6VQA - chains C and D of the 16 polymer chains in the assembly; structure by electron microscopy, 3.70 A resolution.

# Chain C
Protein: ATPase H+-transporting V1 subunit A
Source organism: Rattus norvegicus
UniProtKB: D4A133 (D4A133_RAT); residues 1-617 here = UniProt positions 1-617
Chain sequence (617 residues; each row starts with the number of its first residue):
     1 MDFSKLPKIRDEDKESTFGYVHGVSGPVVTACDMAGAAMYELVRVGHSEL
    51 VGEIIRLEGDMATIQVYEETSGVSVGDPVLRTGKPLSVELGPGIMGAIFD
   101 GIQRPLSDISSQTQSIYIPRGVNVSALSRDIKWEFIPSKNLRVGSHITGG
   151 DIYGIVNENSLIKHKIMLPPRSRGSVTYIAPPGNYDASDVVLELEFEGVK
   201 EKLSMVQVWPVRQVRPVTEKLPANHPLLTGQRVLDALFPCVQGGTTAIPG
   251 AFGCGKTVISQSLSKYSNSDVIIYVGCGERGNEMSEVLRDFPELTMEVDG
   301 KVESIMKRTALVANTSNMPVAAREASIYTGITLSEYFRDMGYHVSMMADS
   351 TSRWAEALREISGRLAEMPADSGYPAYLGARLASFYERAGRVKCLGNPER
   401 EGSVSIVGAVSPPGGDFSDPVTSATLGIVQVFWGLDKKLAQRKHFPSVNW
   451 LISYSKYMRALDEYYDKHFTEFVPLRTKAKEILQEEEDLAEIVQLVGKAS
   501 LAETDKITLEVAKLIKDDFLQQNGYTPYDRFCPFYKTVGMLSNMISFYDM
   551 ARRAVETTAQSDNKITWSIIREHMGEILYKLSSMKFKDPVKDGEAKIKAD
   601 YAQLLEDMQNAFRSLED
Unresolved in the structure: 1-16, 617

# Chain D
Protein: V-type proton ATPase subunit B, brain isoform
Source organism: Rattus norvegicus
UniProtKB: P62815 (VATB2_RAT); numbering as in UniProt (aligned over 1-511)
Chain sequence (511 residues; row label = number of the first residue in the row):
     1 MALRAMRGIVNGAAPELPVPTGGPMAGAREQALAVSRNYLSQPRLTYKTV
    51 SGVNGPLVILDHVKFPRYAEIVHLTLPDGTKRSGQVLEVSGSKAVVQVFE
   101 GTSGIDAKKTSCEFTGDILRTPVSEDMLGRVFNGSGKPIDRGPVVLAEDF
   151 LDIMGQPINPQCRIYPEEMIQTGISAIDGMNSIARGQKIPIFSAAGLPHN
   201 EIAAQICRQAGLVKKSKDVVDYSEENFAIVFAAMGVNMETARFFKSDFEE
   251 NGSMDNVCLFLNLANDPTIERIITPRLALTTAEFLAYQCEKHVLVILTDM
   301 SSYAEALREVSAAREEVPGRRGFPGYMYTDLATIYERAGRVEGRNGSITQ
   351 IPILTMPNDDITHPIPDLTGYITEGQIYVDRQLHNRQIYPPINVLPSLSR
   401 LMKSAIGEGMTRKDHADVSNQLYACYAIGKDVQAMKAVVGEEALTSDDLL
   451 YLEFLQKFEKNFITQGPYENRTVYETLDIGWQLLRIFPKEMLKRIPQSTL
   501 SEFYPRDSAKH
Unresolved in the structure: 1-38, 216-224, 507-511
Curated features (UniProtKB/Swiss-Prot):
  - binding site (ATP): Arg400

# Chain C / chain D interface
Pairs across the interface (70):
  Ala35(C) with Lys108(D)
  Ala37(C) with Asp106(D); Ala107(D)
  Ala38(C) with Gly104(D); Ile105(D); Asp106(D)
  Met39(C) with Val53(D), hydrophobic; Thr102(D), hydrogen bond; Ser103(D); Gly104(D), hydrogen bond (backbone-backbone); Ile105(D), hydrogen bond (backbone-backbone)
  Tyr40(C) with Ser103(D)
  Arg56(C) with Val53(D); Asn54(D), hydrogen bond
  Leu57(C) with Gly52(D); Val53(D), hydrogen bond (backbone-backbone)
  Glu58(C) with Ser51(D)
  Gly59(C) with Ser51(D), hydrogen bond (backbone-backbone)
  Lys220(C) with Met238(D); Arg242(D), hydrogen bond (backbone-side chain)
  Leu221(C) with Arg242(D), hydrogen bond (backbone-side chain)
  Pro222(C) with Arg242(D)
  Ala223(C) with Glu239(D)
  Met368(C) with Ala312(D); Glu315(D); Glu316(D)
  Pro369(C) with Pro318(D)
  Ala370(C) with Arg308(D)
  Asp371(C) with Arg321(D)
  Ala376(C) with Arg308(D); Glu309(D); Ala312(D), hydrophobic
  Tyr377(C) with Glu309(D)
  Gly379(C) with Glu305(D)
  Ala380(C) with Thr268(D); Glu309(D)
  Ala383(C) with Ala264(D)
  Glu387(C) with Asn237(D); Met238(D), hydrogen bond (side chain-backbone); Ala264(D); Asn265(D)
  Asp416(C) with Asn358(D), hydrogen bond
  Phe417(C) with Asn358(D), hydrogen bond (backbone-side chain)
  Ser418(C) with Asn358(D)
  Ile428(C) with Asn237(D), hydrogen bond (backbone-side chain)
  Gln430(C) with Asn237(D), hydrogen bond; Glu239(D); Thr240(D)
  Leu451(C) with Arg381(D); Asn385(D), hydrogen bond (backbone-side chain)
  Tyr454(C) with Gly196(D)
  Tyr457(C) with Glu239(D)
  Arg459(C) with Glu201(D), salt bridge; Phe243(D)
  Thr477(C) with Gln387(D)
  Lys480(C) with Asn385(D); Gln387(D)
  Glu481(C) with Arg386(D); Gln387(D)
  Gln484(C) with Asn385(D), hydrogen bond; Arg386(D)
  Asp488(C) with Gln382(D), hydrogen bond
  Ile492(C) with Ala437(D); Val438(D), hydrophobic
  Ser500(C) with Ala437(D); Val438(D); Val439(D); Gly440(D)
  Ala502(C) with Glu441(D)
  Asp505(C) with Lys436(D), salt bridge
Other interface residues (no listed pair), chain C (48 interface residues in all): Gly36, Gly415, Ala424, Leu426, Ile452, Lys456, Val496
Other interface residues (no listed pair), chain D (45 interface residues in all): Gly55, Ala195, Val317

# Summary
The interface between chain C and chain D involves 48 residues on one side and 45 on the other, with 16
hydrogen bonds and 2 salt bridges. Polar pairs include Arg459(C)-Glu201(D), Asp505(C)-Lys436(D) and
Met39(C)-Thr102(D). UniProt lists ATP-binding residue Arg400(D) on chain D.
Chain C is ATPase H+-transporting V1 subunit A and chain D is V-type proton ATPase subunit B, brain isoform,
both from Rattus norvegicus; the structure, Mammalian V-ATPase from rat brain soluble V1 region rotational
state 2 with SidK and ADP (from ..., was determined by electron microscopy, deposited together with 6VQ9,
6VQB, 6VQI, 6VQJ and 6VQK.
